PDB entry 5EZY | X-ray diffraction, 2.05 A resolution | chains A and E of the 6 polymer chains in the assembly

[Chain A]
Protein: Tubulin alpha-1B chain
Organism: Sus scrofa
UniProtKB: Q2XVP4 (TBA1B_PIG); residue numbers follow UniProt; this construct covers 1-450
Amino-acid sequence (450 residues; each row starts with the number of its first residue):
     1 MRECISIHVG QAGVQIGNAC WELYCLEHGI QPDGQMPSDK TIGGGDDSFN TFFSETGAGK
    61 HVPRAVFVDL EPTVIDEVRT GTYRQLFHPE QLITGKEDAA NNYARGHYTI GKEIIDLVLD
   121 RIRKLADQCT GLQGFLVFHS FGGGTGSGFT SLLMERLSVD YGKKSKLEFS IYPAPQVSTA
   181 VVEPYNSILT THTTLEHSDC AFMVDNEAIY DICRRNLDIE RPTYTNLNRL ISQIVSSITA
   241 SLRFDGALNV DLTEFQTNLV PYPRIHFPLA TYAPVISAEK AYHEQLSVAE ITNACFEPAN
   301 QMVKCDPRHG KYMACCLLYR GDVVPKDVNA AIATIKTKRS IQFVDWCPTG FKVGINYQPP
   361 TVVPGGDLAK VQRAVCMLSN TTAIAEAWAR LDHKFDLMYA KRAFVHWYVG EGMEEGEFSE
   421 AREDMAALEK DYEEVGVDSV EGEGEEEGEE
Not modelled in the structure: 438-450
Metal / ion sites: Ca2+: Asp39, Thr41, Gly44, Glu55
Small-molecule neighbours: GTP (guanosine-5'-triphosphate): Val9, Gly10, Gln11, Ala12, Gln15, Ile16, Asp69, Asp98, Ala99, Ala100, Asn101, Asn102, Ser140, Gly142, Gly143, Gly144, Thr145, Gly146, Ile171, Pro173, Val177, Ser178, Thr179, Glu183, Asn206, Tyr224, Leu227, Asn228, Ile231
Swiss-Prot annotation at these positions:
  - motif: Met1 to Cys4 (MREC motif)
  - active site: Glu254
  - binding site (GTP): Gly10, Gln11, Ala12, Gln15, Glu71, Ala99, Ser140, Gly143, Gly144, Thr145, Gly146, Thr179, Glu183, Asn206, Tyr224, Asn228, Leu252
  - binding site (Mg(2+)): Glu71
  - modified residue: Lys40 (N6,N6,N6-trimethyllysine), Ser48 (Phosphoserine), Ser232 (Phosphoserine), Tyr282 (3'-nitrotyrosine), Arg339 (Omega-N-methylarginine), Ser439 (Phosphoserine), Glu443 (5-glutamyl polyglutamate), Glu445 (5-glutamyl polyglutamate)
  - cross-link (Glycyl lysine isopeptide (Lys-Gly)): Lys326 (interchain with G-Cter in ubiquitin), Lys370 (interchain with G-Cter in ubiquitin)

[Chain E]
Protein: Stathmin-4
Organism: Rattus norvegicus
UniProtKB: P63043 (STMN4_RAT); residues 5-145 here correspond to UniProt positions 49-189 (UniProt number = residue number + 44)
Amino-acid sequence (143 residues; row label = number of the first residue in the row):
     3 MADMEVIELN KCTSGQSFEV ILKPPSFDGV PEFNASLPRR RDPSLEEIQK KLEAAEERRK
    63 YQEAELLKHL AEKREHEREV IQKAIEENNN FIKMAKEKLA QKMESNKENR EAHLAAMLER
   123 LQEKDKHAEE VRKNKELKEE ASR
Not modelled in the structure: 3-5, 29-43, 142-145
Sequence notes: cloning artifact (3-4)
Swiss-Prot annotation at these positions:
  - modified residue: Ser46 (Phosphoserine)

[How chain A and chain E interact]
Residue-residue contacts (59):
  His107(A) - Leu54(E)
  Tyr108(A) - Ala57(E)  hydrophobic
  Thr109(A) - Arg61(E)  hydrogen bond
  Lys112(A) - Leu54(E)
  Lys112(A) - Glu55(E)
  Lys112(A) - Glu58(E)  salt bridge
  Glu155(A) - Ile50(E)
  Arg156(A) - Leu47(E)
  Arg156(A) - Ile50(E)
  Arg156(A) - Gln51(E)
  Ser158(A) - Asp44(E)
  Val159(A) - Pro45(E)
  Val159(A) - Ile50(E)  hydrophobic
  His197(A) - Asp44(E)  salt bridge
  His197(A) - Pro45(E)
  Asp245(A) - Cys14(E)
  Asp245(A) - Ser16(E)
  Ala247(A) - Asn12(E)
  Ala247(A) - Ser19(E)
  Leu248(A) - Ser19(E)
  Pro325(A) - Gln18(E)
  Pro325(A) - Phe20(E)  hydrophobic
  Asn329(A) - Val8(E)
  Asn329(A) - Phe20(E)
  Asn329(A) - Val22(E)
  Ile332(A) - Val22(E)  hydrophobic
  Lys336(A) - Leu24(E)
  Asp345(A) - Pro27(E)
  Asp345(A) - Ser28(E)  hydrogen bond (backbone-backbone)
  Trp346(A) - Pro27(E)
  Cys347(A) - Pro27(E)
  Pro348(A) - Lys25(E)
  Pro348(A) - Pro27(E)
  Thr349(A) - Ile23(E)
  Thr349(A) - Leu24(E)  hydrogen bond (backbone-backbone)
  Thr349(A) - Lys25(E)  hydrogen bond (backbone-backbone)
  Gly350(A) - Val22(E)
  Phe351(A) - Glu21(E)
  Phe351(A) - Val22(E)  hydrogen bond (backbone-backbone)
  Lys352(A) - Phe20(E)
  Lys352(A) - Glu21(E)  salt bridge
  Val353(A) - Ser19(E)
  Val353(A) - Phe20(E)  hydrogen bond (backbone-backbone)
  Gly354(A) - Gln18(E)
  Ile355(A) - Gly17(E)
  Ile355(A) - Gln18(E)  hydrogen bond (backbone-backbone)
  Asn356(A) - Ser16(E)
  Tyr357(A) - Thr15(E)
  Tyr357(A) - Ser16(E)  hydrogen bond (backbone-backbone)
  Tyr357(A) - Gly17(E)
  Tyr357(A) - Gln18(E)  hydrogen bond
  Val409(A) - Gln64(E)  hydrogen bond (backbone-side chain)
  Gly410(A) - Arg61(E)
  Gly410(A) - Gln64(E)
  Glu411(A) - Arg61(E)  hydrogen bond (backbone-side chain)
  Gly412(A) - Ala57(E)
  Gly412(A) - Arg60(E)  hydrogen bond (backbone-side chain)
  Gly412(A) - Arg61(E)
  Glu414(A) - Arg60(E)  salt bridge
Also at the interface, not in a pair above, chain A (38 interface residues in all): Leu152, Glu196, Gly246, Val328
Also at the interface, not in a pair above, chain E (31 interface residues in all): Pro26, Ser46, Lys53

[In short]
Chain A and chain E form an interface of 38 and 31 residues respectively; the contacts include 12 hydrogen
bonds and 4 salt bridges. Polar contacts include Lys112(A)-Glu58(E), His197(A)-Asp44(E) and
Lys352(A)-Glu21(E). Ligands of chain A: GTP.
Here chain A is Tubulin alpha-1B chain (Sus scrofa) and chain E is Stathmin-4 (Rattus norvegicus). Entry 5EZY
(Crystal structure of T2R-TTL-taccalonolide AJ complex) was determined by X-ray diffraction.
